PDB entry 7CG0 | electron microscopy, 3.20 A resolution | chains 7 and m of the 21 polymer chains in the assembly

Chain 7:
Molecule: Flagellar MS ring L1
From: Salmonella typhimurium (strain LT2 / SGSC1412 / ATCC 700720)
UniProt: P15928 (FLIF_SALTY); numbering as in UniProt (aligned over 311-331)
Sequence (21 residues; each row starts with the number of its first residue):
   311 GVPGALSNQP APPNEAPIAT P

Chain m:
Molecule: Flagellar basal body rod protein FlgB
From: Salmonella typhimurium (strain LT2 / SGSC1412 / ATCC 700720)
UniProt: P16437 (FLGB_SALTY); residues 1-138 here = UniProt positions 1-138
Sequence (138 residues; row label = number of the first residue in the row):
     1 MLDRLDAALR FQQEALNLRA QRQEILAANI ANADTPGYQA RDIDFASELK KVMVRGREET
    61 GGVALTLTSS HHIPAQAVSS PAVDLLYRVP DQPSLDGNTV DMDRERTQFA DNSLKYQMGL
   121 TVLGSQLKGM MNVLQGGN
Disordered / not traced: 1-2, 55-81, 136-138

Chain 7 / chain m interface:
Residue-residue contacts (24; chain 7 residue first):
  V312(7) - V89(m)
  P313(7) - P90(m)
  P313(7) - D91(m)
  P313(7) - R104(m)
  G314(7) - R88(m)
  G314(7) - V89(m)  hydrogen bond (backbone-backbone)
  G314(7) - R104(m)
  A315(7) - R88(m)
  A315(7) - V89(m)  hydrogen bond (backbone-backbone)
  L316(7) - I43(m)
  L316(7) - D44(m)
  L316(7) - L86(m)  hydrophobic
  L316(7) - V89(m)
  S317(7) - L86(m)
  S317(7) - Y87(m)  hydrogen bond (backbone-backbone)
  S317(7) - V89(m)
  N318(7) - Y87(m)
  Q319(7) - Y87(m)
  P320(7) - Y87(m)
  A321(7) - Q39(m)
  A321(7) - P90(m)  hydrophobic
  N324(7) - S94(m)  hydrogen bond (side chain-backbone)
  N324(7) - L95(m)
  A326(7) - L95(m)  hydrophobic
Also at the interface, not in a pair above, chain 7 (14 interface residues in all): G311, E325
Also at the interface, not in a pair above, chain m (14 interface residues in all): D42, P93

Summary:
Chain 7 and chain m each contribute 14 residues to their interface, with 4 hydrogen bonds. Polar contacts
include N324(7)-S94(m), G314(7)-V89(m) and A315(7)-V89(m).
Chain 7 is Flagellar MS ring L1 and chain m is Flagellar basal body rod protein FlgB, both from Salmonella
typhimurium (strain LT2 / SGSC1412 / ATCC 700720); the structure, Cryo-EM structure of the flagellar proximal
rod with FliF peptides from Salmonella, was determined by electron microscopy together with 7CBL, 7CBM, 7CG4,
7CGO, 7E80, 7E81 and 7E82 from the same study.
